8YNV - chain A; structure by X-ray diffraction, 1.42 A resolution.

== Chain A ==
Molecule: poly(3-hydroxybutyrate) depolymerase
Organism: Bacillus thuringiensis
Reference sequence: A0A9X6EQW5 (A0A9X6EQW5_BACTU); numbering as in UniProt (aligned over 2-300)
Chain sequence (311 residues; row label = number of the first residue in the row; numbers below 1 keep their minus sign (Met-10 is residue -10)):
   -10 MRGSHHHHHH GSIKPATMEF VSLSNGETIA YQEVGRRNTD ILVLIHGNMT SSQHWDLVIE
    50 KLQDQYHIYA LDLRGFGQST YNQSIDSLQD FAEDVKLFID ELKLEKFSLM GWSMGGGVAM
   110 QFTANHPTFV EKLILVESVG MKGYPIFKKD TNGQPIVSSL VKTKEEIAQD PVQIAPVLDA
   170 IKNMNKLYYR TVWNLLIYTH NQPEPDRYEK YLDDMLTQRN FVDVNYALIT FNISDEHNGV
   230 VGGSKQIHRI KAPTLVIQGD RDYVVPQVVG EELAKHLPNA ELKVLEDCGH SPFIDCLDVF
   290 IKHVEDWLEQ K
Disordered / not traced: -10 to 1, 300
Differences from the reference sequence: initiating methionine (-10); expression tag (-9 to 1)
Residues lining bound ligands: 3,6,9,12,15,18-hexaoxaicosane-1,20-diol (P33): Asn37, Met38, Ser102, Tyr133, Lys138, Gly142, Gln143, Pro144, Val161, Gln162, Val181, Trp182, Leu185, Ile186, Val253

== In short ==
Ligands of chain A: 3,6,9,12,15,18-hexaoxaicosane-1,20-diol.
Chain A is poly(3-hydroxybutyrate) depolymerase (Bacillus thuringiensis); the structure,
Poly(3-hydroxybutyrate) depolymerase PhaZ from Bacillus thuringiensis, was determined by X-ray diffraction
(same publication as 8YNW).
